6QCX - chains B and C of the 6 polymer chains in the assembly; structure by X-ray diffraction, 3.08 A resolution.

== Chain B ==
Molecule: RNA-directed RNA polymerase catalytic subunit
From: Influenza B virus
Notes: EC 2.7.7.48
UniProtKB: Q5V8Y6 (Q5V8Y6_9INFB); residue numbers follow UniProt; this construct covers 1-752
Sequence (772 residues; row label = number of the first residue in the row; numbers below 1 keep their minus sign (Gly-8 is residue -8)):
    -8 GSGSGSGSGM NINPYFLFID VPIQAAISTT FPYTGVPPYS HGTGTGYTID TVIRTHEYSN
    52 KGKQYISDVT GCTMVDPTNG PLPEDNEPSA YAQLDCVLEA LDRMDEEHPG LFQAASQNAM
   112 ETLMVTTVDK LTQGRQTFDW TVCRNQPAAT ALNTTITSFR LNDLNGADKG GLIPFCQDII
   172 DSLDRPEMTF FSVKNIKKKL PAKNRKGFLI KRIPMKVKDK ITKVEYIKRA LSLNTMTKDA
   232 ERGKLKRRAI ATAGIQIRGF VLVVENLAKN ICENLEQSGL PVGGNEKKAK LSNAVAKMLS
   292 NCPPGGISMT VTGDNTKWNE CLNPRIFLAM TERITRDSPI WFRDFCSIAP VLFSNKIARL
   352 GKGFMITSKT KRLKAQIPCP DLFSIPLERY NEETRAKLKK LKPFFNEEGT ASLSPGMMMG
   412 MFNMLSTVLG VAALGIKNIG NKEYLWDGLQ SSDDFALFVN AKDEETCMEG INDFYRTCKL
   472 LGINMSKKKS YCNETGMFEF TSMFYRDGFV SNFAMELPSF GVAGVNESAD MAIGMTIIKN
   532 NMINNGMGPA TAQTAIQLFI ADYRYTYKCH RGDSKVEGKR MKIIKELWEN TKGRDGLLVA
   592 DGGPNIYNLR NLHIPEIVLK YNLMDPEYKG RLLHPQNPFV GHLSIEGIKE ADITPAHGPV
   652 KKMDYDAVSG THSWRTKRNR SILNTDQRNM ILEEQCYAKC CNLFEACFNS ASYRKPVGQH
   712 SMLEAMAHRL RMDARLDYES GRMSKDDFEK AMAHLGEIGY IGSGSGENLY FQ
Unresolved in the structure: -8 to -1, 637-639, 750-763
Construct notes: expression tag (-8 to 0, 753-763)
Ion coordination: Mg2+: Asp305, Asn306, Asp444 (together with pyrophosphate) (shared with 1 residue of chain M)
Residues lining bound ligands: pyrophosphate: Lys235, Arg239, Asp305, Asn306, Thr307, Lys308, Trp309, Asp444, Ser477, Lys480
From the paper describing this entry:
  - binding site for the 16-nt RNA strand: Tyr24, Arg233, Trp309 to Asn310, Met410, Ser443 to Asp445, Ser493, Met506 to Ser510, Lys652 to Asp655
  - conformationally variable residues (order/disorder transition): Gly638 to Ala642
  - binding site for the 21-nt RNA strand: Lys229, Ile241, Ala242
  - Mg2+ coordination: Asp305, Asp444
  - catalytic residues: Asp305, Asp444, Asp445 (proposed by the authors, not directly observed)

== Chain C ==
Molecule: Polymerase basic protein 2
From: Influenza B virus
UniProtKB: Q5V8X3 (Q5V8X3_9INFB); residue numbers follow UniProt; this construct covers 1-770
Sequence (798 residues; numbered -8 to 789; the number before each row is that of its first residue; numbers below 1 keep their minus sign (Gly-8 is residue -8)):
    -8 GSGSGSGSGM TLAKIELLKQ LLRDNEAKTV LKQTTVDQYN IIRKFNTSRI EKNPSLRMKW
    52 AMCSNFPLAL TKGDMANRIP LEYKGIQLKT NAEDIGTKGQ MCSIAAVTWW NTYGPIGDTE
   112 GFERVYESFF LRKMRLDNAT WGRITFGPVE RVRKRVLLNP LTKEMPPDEA SNVIMEILFP
   172 KEAGIPREST WIHRELIKEK REKLKGTMIT PIVLAYMLER ELVARRRFLP VAGATSAEFI
   232 EMLHCLQGEN WRQIYHPGGN KLTESRSQSM IVACRKIIRR SIVASNPLEL AVEIANKTVI
   292 DTEPLKSCLA AIDGGDVACD IIRAALGLKI RQRQRFGRLE LKRISGRGFK NDEEILIGNG
   352 TIQKIGIWDG EEEFHVRCGE CRGILKKSKM KLEKLLINSA KKEDMRDLII LCMVFSQDTR
   412 MFQGVRGEIN FLNRAGQLLS PMYQLQRYFL NRSNDLFDQW GYEESPKASE LHGINESMNA
   472 SDYTLKGVVV TRNVIDDFSS TETEKVSITK NLSLIKRTGE VIMGANDVSE LESQAQLMIT
   532 YDTPKMWEMG TTKELVQNTY QWVLKNLVTL KAQFLLGKED MFQWDAFEAF ESIIPQKMAG
   592 QYSGFARAVL KQMRDQEVMK TDQFIKLLPF CFSPPKLRSN GEPYQFLKLV LKGGGENFIE
   652 VRKGSPLFSY NPQTEVLTIC GRMMSLKGKI EDEERNRSMG NAVLAGFLVS GKYDPDLGDF
   712 KTIEELEKLK PGEKANILLY QGKPVKVVKR KRYSALSNDI SQGIKRQRMT VESMGWALSG
   772 WSHPQFEKGS GSENLYFQ
Unresolved in the structure: -8 to -1, 486-493, 741-789
Construct notes: expression tag (-8 to 0, 771-789)
From the paper describing this entry:
  - binding site for the 16-nt RNA strand: Arg146, Arg217, Arg425, Tyr434
  - contacts within the chain: Glu155-Arg217 (salt bridge)

== How chain B and chain C interact ==
Pairs across the interface (286):
  Pro13(B) - Met674(C)
  Tyr30(B) - Asn44(C)  hydrogen bond
  Asn109(B) - Glu419(C)  hydrogen bond
  Asp120(B) - Asn31(C)
  Asp120(B) - Ile32(C)
  Thr123(B) - Ile32(C)
  Thr123(B) - Lys35(C)  hydrogen bond
  Arg126(B) - Ile41(C)
  Gln127(B) - Ile41(C)
  Pro138(B) - Asn37(C)
  Pro138(B) - Ser39(C)
  Ala140(B) - Ile32(C)
  Ala140(B) - Lys35(C)
  Thr141(B) - Phe36(C)
  Thr141(B) - Asn37(C)
  Leu143(B) - Ile32(C)  hydrophobic
  Asn144(B) - Ile33(C)
  Asn144(B) - Phe36(C)
  Ile147(B) - Ile32(C)  hydrophobic
  Arg151(B) - Gln24(C)  hydrogen bond
  Arg151(B) - Gln29(C)  hydrogen bond
  Ala158(B) - Gln29(C)
  Asp159(B) - Gln29(C)  hydrogen bond
  Lys207(B) - Glu17(C)  salt bridge
  Lys229(B) - Lys43(C)
  Pro272(B) - Arg425(C)
  Val273(B) - Arg425(C)
  Asn276(B) - Arg144(C)  hydrogen bond
  Asn276(B) - Phe219(C)  hydrogen bond (side chain-backbone)
  Asn276(B) - Leu220(C)
  Asn276(B) - Pro221(C)
  Glu277(B) - Phe219(C)
  Glu277(B) - Arg425(C)  salt bridge
  Glu277(B) - Ala426(C)
  Lys279(B) - Arg144(C)
  Ala280(B) - Arg144(C)
  Lys281(B) - Arg425(C)
  Lys281(B) - Ala426(C)
  Asn284(B) - Ala426(C)  hydrogen bond (side chain-backbone)
  Ala287(B) - Gly646(C)
  Ala287(B) - Glu647(C)
  Lys288(B) - Gly427(C)
  Leu290(B) - Phe649(C)  hydrophobic
  Ser291(B) - Gly646(C)
  Pro295(B) - Leu638(C)  hydrophobic
  Ile298(B) - Gln732(C)
  Glu455(B) - Gln732(C)  hydrogen bond
  Glu485(B) - Lys654(C)  salt bridge
  Asp498(B) - Pro657(C)
  Val513(B) - Ser46(C)
  Val513(B) - Lys50(C)
  Ala514(B) - Pro45(C)
  Ala514(B) - Ser46(C)  hydrogen bond (backbone-backbone)
  Gly515(B) - Pro45(C)
  Gly515(B) - Met49(C)
  Val516(B) - Met49(C)
  Lys530(B) - Glu232(C)
  Lys530(B) - His235(C)
  Met533(B) - His235(C)
  Ile534(B) - Arg142(C)  hydrogen bond (backbone-side chain)
  Ile534(B) - Pro221(C)  hydrophobic
  Ile534(B) - Leu234(C)  hydrophobic
  Ile534(B) - His235(C)
  Asn535(B) - Leu220(C)
  Asn535(B) - Pro221(C)
  Asp553(B) - Lys50(C)  salt bridge
  Thr557(B) - Lys50(C)  hydrogen bond
  Thr557(B) - Met53(C)
  Tyr558(B) - Met49(C)
  Tyr558(B) - Met53(C)  hydrophobic
  Tyr558(B) - Ile95(C)
  Lys559(B) - Met53(C)
  Lys559(B) - Cys54(C)
  Lys570(B) - Ile77(C)
  Arg571(B) - Ile95(C)
  Arg571(B) - Val98(C)
  Arg571(B) - Thr99(C)  hydrogen bond
  Lys573(B) - Lys75(C)
  Lys573(B) - Ile77(C)
  Ile574(B) - Ile77(C)  hydrophobic
  Ile574(B) - Ala96(C)  hydrophobic
  Ile574(B) - Thr99(C)
  Ile574(B) - Trp100(C)  hydrophobic
  Ile574(B) - Thr103(C)
  Ile575(B) - Thr99(C)
  Glu577(B) - Tyr74(C)  hydrogen bond
  Glu577(B) - Lys75(C)  salt bridge
  Glu577(B) - Tyr104(C)  hydrogen bond
  Leu578(B) - Asn102(C)
  Leu578(B) - Thr103(C)
  Asn581(B) - Thr103(C)
  Asn581(B) - Tyr104(C)  hydrogen bond
  Asp592(B) - Asn102(C)  hydrogen bond
  Leu600(B) - His235(C)  hydrogen bond (backbone-side chain)
  Leu600(B) - Cys236(C)
  Arg601(B) - Leu127(C)
  Arg601(B) - Met233(C)
  Arg601(B) - His235(C)
  Arg601(B) - Cys236(C)
  Asn602(B) - Leu127(C)
  His604(B) - Arg123(C)  hydrogen bond (backbone-side chain)
  His604(B) - Glu232(C)  salt bridge
  His604(B) - Met233(C)
  Ile605(B) - Leu127(C)  hydrophobic
  Val609(B) - Phe120(C)  hydrophobic
  Val609(B) - Phe121(C)  hydrophobic
  Val609(B) - Lys124(C)
  Leu610(B) - Lys124(C)  hydrogen bond (backbone-side chain)
  Tyr612(B) - Phe113(C)  hydrophobic
  Tyr612(B) - Glu114(C)
  Tyr612(B) - Phe121(C)  hydrophobic
  Asn613(B) - Phe121(C)
  Asn613(B) - Lys124(C)
  Glu618(B) - Ile107(C)
  Tyr619(B) - Asn102(C)
  Lys620(B) - Thr110(C)
  Gly621(B) - Ile107(C)
  Gly621(B) - Gly108(C)  hydrogen bond (backbone-backbone)
  Arg622(B) - Trp101(C)  hydrogen bond (backbone-side chain)
  Arg622(B) - Asn102(C)
  Arg622(B) - Thr103(C)  hydrogen bond (side chain-backbone)
  Arg622(B) - Gly105(C)  hydrogen bond (side chain-backbone)
  Arg622(B) - Pro106(C)
  Arg622(B) - Ile107(C)
  Leu623(B) - Asn102(C)
  Leu624(B) - Thr110(C)
  Leu624(B) - Phe113(C)  hydrophobic
  His625(B) - Trp101(C)
  His625(B) - Pro106(C)
  His625(B) - Gly108(C)
  Pro626(B) - Asp109(C)
  Pro626(B) - Met199(C)  hydrophobic
  Gln627(B) - Met66(C)
  Gln627(B) - Met199(C)
  Pro629(B) - Leu61(C)
  Pro629(B) - Thr62(C)  hydrogen bond (backbone-side chain)
  Pro629(B) - Ala67(C)  hydrophobic
  Pro629(B) - Ile70(C)  hydrophobic
  Pro629(B) - Trp101(C)
  Phe630(B) - Leu61(C)  hydrophobic
  Phe630(B) - Ile70(C)  hydrophobic
  Phe630(B) - Ala97(C)
  Phe630(B) - Val98(C)  hydrophobic
  Phe630(B) - Trp101(C)  hydrophobic
  Gly632(B) - Thr62(C)
  His633(B) - Thr201(C)  hydrogen bond
  Leu634(B) - Thr201(C)
  Leu634(B) - Pro202(C)
  Ser635(B) - Met1(C)
  Lys640(B) - Met1(C)
  Lys640(B) - Asp65(C)  salt bridge
  Glu641(B) - Met1(C)
  Glu641(B) - Ala4(C)
  Glu641(B) - Leu8(C)
  Ala642(B) - Leu8(C)
  Asp643(B) - Leu8(C)
  Asp643(B) - Gln11(C)
  Pro646(B) - Gly87(C)
  Pro646(B) - Thr88(C)
  Ala647(B) - Gly87(C)  hydrogen bond (backbone-backbone)
  His648(B) - Arg34(C)  hydrogen bond (backbone-side chain)
  Pro650(B) - Arg34(C)
  Pro650(B) - Lys35(C)
  Val651(B) - Tyr207(C)  hydrogen bond (backbone-side chain)
  Lys652(B) - Tyr207(C)
  Lys653(B) - Tyr207(C)
  Lys653(B) - Glu210(C)  salt bridge
  Met654(B) - Arg216(C)
  Asp655(B) - Arg216(C)  salt bridge
  Asp655(B) - Arg218(C)  salt bridge
  Asp657(B) - Phe120(C)
  Asp657(B) - Arg123(C)  salt bridge
  Asp657(B) - Arg211(C)  salt bridge
  Val659(B) - Phe113(C)  hydrophobic
  Val659(B) - Tyr117(C)
  Ser660(B) - Tyr117(C)
  Thr662(B) - Val98(C)
  Thr662(B) - Trp101(C)
  Thr662(B) - Asn102(C)  hydrogen bond
  His663(B) - Val98(C)
  His663(B) - Asn102(C)  hydrogen bond
  Trp665(B) - Met49(C)  hydrophobic
  Trp665(B) - Leu59(C)  hydrophobic
  Trp665(B) - Val98(C)
  Arg666(B) - Leu59(C)
  Arg666(B) - Ala60(C)  hydrogen bond (backbone-backbone)
  Arg666(B) - Thr62(C)  hydrogen bond
  Arg666(B) - Thr88(C)
  Thr667(B) - Met49(C)
  Thr667(B) - Pro58(C)
  Lys668(B) - Phe57(C)
  Lys668(B) - Pro58(C)  hydrogen bond (backbone-backbone)
  Lys668(B) - Asp85(C)
  Lys668(B) - Met92(C)
  Arg669(B) - Thr38(C)
  Arg669(B) - Ser39(C)
  Arg669(B) - Asp85(C)  hydrogen bond (backbone-side chain)
  Arg669(B) - Ile86(C)
  Arg669(B) - Gly87(C)
  Arg671(B) - Glu84(C)  hydrogen bond (side chain-backbone)
  Arg671(B) - Ile86(C)
  Arg671(B) - Met92(C)
  Ile673(B) - Thr38(C)
  Met681(B) - Thr38(C)
  Ile682(B) - Ile86(C)  hydrophobic
  Glu684(B) - Phe36(C)
  Glu685(B) - Phe36(C)
  Glu685(B) - Asn37(C)
  Glu685(B) - Thr38(C)
  Gln686(B) - Ile86(C)  hydrogen bond (side chain-backbone)
  Gln686(B) - Lys89(C)
  Cys687(B) - Ala18(C)  hydrophobic
  Tyr688(B) - Val21(C)  hydrophobic
  Tyr688(B) - Ile33(C)  hydrophobic
  Tyr688(B) - Phe36(C)  hydrophobic
  Lys690(B) - Leu12(C)
  Cys691(B) - Ala18(C)
  Cys691(B) - Val21(C)  hydrophobic
  Cys691(B) - Leu22(C)  hydrophobic
  Cys692(B) - Tyr30(C)  hydrophobic
  Cys692(B) - Ile33(C)  hydrophobic
  Cys692(B) - Arg34(C)
  Asn693(B) - Arg34(C)  hydrogen bond
  Leu694(B) - Leu9(C)  hydrophobic
  Leu694(B) - Leu12(C)  hydrophobic
  Phe695(B) - Tyr30(C)  hydrophobic
  Glu696(B) - Tyr30(C)  hydrogen bond
  Glu696(B) - Arg34(C)  salt bridge
  Ala697(B) - Lys5(C)  hydrogen bond (backbone-side chain)
  Phe699(B) - Glu173(C)
  Asn700(B) - Phe170(C)
  Asn700(B) - Glu173(C)  hydrogen bond (backbone-side chain)
  Ser701(B) - Met166(C)
  Ser701(B) - Phe170(C)
  Ser701(B) - Glu173(C)  hydrogen bond
  Ala702(B) - Tyr30(C)
  Ser703(B) - Ile203(C)
  Tyr704(B) - Ser162(C)  hydrogen bond
  Tyr704(B) - Ile165(C)
  Tyr704(B) - Ile203(C)
  Tyr704(B) - Ala206(C)  hydrophobic
  Tyr704(B) - Glu210(C)  hydrogen bond
  Arg705(B) - Ser162(C)  hydrogen bond
  Arg705(B) - Asn163(C)  hydrogen bond
  Arg705(B) - Met166(C)
  Arg705(B) - Ala174(C)  hydrogen bond (side chain-backbone)
  Lys706(B) - Asn31(C)
  Pro707(B) - Val27(C)  hydrophobic
  Pro707(B) - Tyr30(C)  hydrophobic
  Pro707(B) - Asn31(C)  hydrogen bond (backbone-side chain)
  Val708(B) - Val27(C)
  Val708(B) - Asp28(C)
  Gly709(B) - Thr26(C)
  Gly709(B) - Val27(C)  hydrogen bond (backbone-backbone)
  Gly709(B) - Asp28(C)  hydrogen bond (backbone-backbone)
  Gln710(B) - Thr26(C)
  Gln710(B) - Asp28(C)  hydrogen bond
  His711(B) - Thr26(C)
  His711(B) - Val27(C)  hydrogen bond (backbone-backbone)
  Ser712(B) - Leu22(C)  hydrogen bond (side chain-backbone)
  Ser712(B) - Lys23(C)
  Met713(B) - Leu22(C)  hydrogen bond (backbone-backbone)
  Met713(B) - Thr25(C)  hydrogen bond (backbone-backbone)
  Leu714(B) - Leu13(C)  hydrophobic
  Leu714(B) - Leu22(C)  hydrogen bond (backbone-backbone)
  Ala716(B) - Val27(C)  hydrophobic
  Met717(B) - Leu9(C)  hydrophobic
  Met717(B) - Leu22(C)  hydrophobic
  Arg720(B) - Glu173(C)  salt bridge
  Leu721(B) - Thr2(C)
  Leu721(B) - Lys5(C)
  Leu721(B) - Leu9(C)  hydrophobic
  Asp724(B) - Thr2(C)
  Ala725(B) - Thr2(C)
  Asp728(B) - Thr2(C)  hydrogen bond
  Met734(B) - Thr2(C)
  Met734(B) - Leu3(C)
  Asp738(B) - Leu3(C)
  Ala742(B) - Ile6(C)  hydrophobic
  His745(B) - Ile6(C)
  His745(B) - Glu7(C)  salt bridge
  His745(B) - Lys10(C)
  Leu746(B) - Ile6(C)  hydrophobic
  Glu748(B) - Lys10(C)  salt bridge
  Ile749(B) - Leu9(C)  hydrophobic
  Ile749(B) - Leu13(C)  hydrophobic
Also at the interface, not in a pair above, chain B (169 interface residues in all): Asp11, Val119, Lys160, Gly161, Glu264, Gly296, Asn517, Glu518, Pro606, Pro617, Asn628, Ile636, Ile644, Gly649, Leu674, Ala689, Cys698, Lys741
Also at the interface, not in a pair above, chain C (134 interface residues in all): Gly0, Asp15, Arg40, Lys63, Cys93, Trp132, Lys172, Gln428
The authors on this interface:
  - pairs named by the authors: Asp655(B)-Arg218(C) (salt bridge)

== Overview ==
The interface between chain B and chain C involves 169 residues on one side and 134 on the other; the contacts
include 58 hydrogen bonds and 16 salt bridges. Polar contacts include Lys207(B)-Glu17(C), Glu277(B)-Arg425(C)
and Glu485(B)-Lys654(C). The paper describes a salt bridge between Asp655(B) and Arg218(C). The paper reports
catalytic residues Asp305(B), Asp444(B) and Asp445(B); a binding site for the 16-nt RNA strand at Tyr24(B),
Arg233(B) and Arg146(C) among others.
Chain B is RNA-directed RNA polymerase catalytic subunit and chain C is Polymerase basic protein 2, both from
Influenza B virus; the structure, Crystal structure of influenza B polymerase initiation state with capped
15-mer RNA primer, was determined by X-ray diffraction together with 6QCS, 6QCT, 6QCV and 6QCW from the same
study.
